Entry 8ZXQ (X-ray diffraction, 1.51 A resolution); this record covers chain A.

# Chain A
Molecule: Ssr1698 protein
Organism: Synechocystis sp. (strain PCC 6803 / Kazusa)
UniProt: P73129 (P73129_SYNY3); residue numbers follow UniProt; this construct covers 1-96
Amino-acid sequence (105 residues; each row starts with the number of its first residue; numbering starts at 0):
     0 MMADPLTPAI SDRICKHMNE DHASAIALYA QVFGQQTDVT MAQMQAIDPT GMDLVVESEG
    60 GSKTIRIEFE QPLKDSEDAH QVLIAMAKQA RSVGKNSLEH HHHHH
Unresolved in the structure: 0-1, 97-104
Construct notes: initiating methionine (0); expression tag (97-104)
Bound ions: heme Fe near His79 (its only coordinating residue here)
Ligand contacts: heme (HEM): Ile13, His16, Met17, His21, Ala24, Tyr28, His79, Leu82, Ile83, Ala86, Lys87, Arg90

# Summary
Ligands of chain A: heme.
Chain A is Ssr1698 protein (Synechocystis sp. (strain PCC 6803 / Kazusa)); the structure, Crystal structure of
Ssr1698 in complex with heme b, was determined by X-ray diffraction, deposited together with 8ZXR.
